Entry 2QJK (X-ray diffraction, 3.10 A resolution); this record covers chains A and F of the 6 polymer chains in the assembly.

== Chain A ==
Molecule: Cytochrome b
Source organism: Rhodobacter sphaeroides
Reference sequence: Q02761 (CYB_RHOSH); numbering as in UniProt (aligned over 3-430)
Chain sequence (428 residues; row label = number of the first residue in the row):
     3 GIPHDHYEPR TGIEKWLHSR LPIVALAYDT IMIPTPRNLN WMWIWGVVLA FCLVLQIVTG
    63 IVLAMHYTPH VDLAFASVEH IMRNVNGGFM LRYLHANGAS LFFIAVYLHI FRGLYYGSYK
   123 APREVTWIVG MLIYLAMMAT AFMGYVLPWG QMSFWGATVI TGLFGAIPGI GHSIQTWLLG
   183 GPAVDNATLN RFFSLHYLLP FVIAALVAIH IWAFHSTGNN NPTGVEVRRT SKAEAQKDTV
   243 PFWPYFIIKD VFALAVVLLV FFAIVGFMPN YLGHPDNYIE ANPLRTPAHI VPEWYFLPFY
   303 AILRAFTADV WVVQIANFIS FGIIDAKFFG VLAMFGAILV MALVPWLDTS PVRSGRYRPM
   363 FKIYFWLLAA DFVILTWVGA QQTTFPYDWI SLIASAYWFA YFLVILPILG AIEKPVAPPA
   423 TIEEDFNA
Construct notes: engineered mutation Arg-287 (Ser in Q02761)
Ion coordination: heme Fe site 1: His-97, His-198; heme Fe site 2: His-111, His-212
Residues lining bound ligands:
  - ANJ ((2R,3S,6S,7R,8R)-3-{[3-(formylamino)-2-hydroxybenzoyl]amino}-8-hexyl-2,6-dimethyl-4,9-dioxo-1,5-dioxonan-7-yl (2S)-2-methylbutanoate): Thr-32, Thr-37, Leu-41, Trp-45, Ile-46, Gly-48, Val-49, Ala-52, Val-56, Val-209, Ala-210, Ile-213, Phe-216, His-217, Asn-221, Phe-244, Phe-248, Ile-249, Asp-252
  - 2-O-octyl-beta-D-glucopyranose (BGL): Val-262, Ile-266, Phe-269, Met-270
  - heme (HEM), molecule 1: Trp-45, Trp-47, Gly-48, Val-49, Leu-51, Ala-52, Phe-104, Val-108, His-111, Ile-112, Arg-114, Ser-120, Arg-125, Thr-128, Trp-129, Gly-132, Met-133, Ile-135, Tyr-136, Met-139, Ile-205, Val-209, His-212, Phe-216, Thr-219, Gly-220, Asn-221, Asn-222
  - heme (HEM), molecule 2: Leu-55, Gln-58, Ile-59, Gly-62, Ile-63, Leu-65, Ala-66, Tyr-69, Val-80, Arg-94, His-97, Ala-98, Ala-101, Phe-104, Thr-142, Ala-143, Gly-146, Tyr-147, Leu-149, Pro-150, Phe-195, His-198, Tyr-199, Pro-202, Ile-205, Tyr-297
  - lauryl oleyl phosphatidyl ethanolamine (LOP; (1R)-2-{[(R)-(2-aminoethoxy)(hydroxy)phosphoryl]oxy}-1-[(dodecanoyloxy)methyl]ethyl (9Z)-octadec-9-enoate): Met-44, Trp-47, Asn-99, Leu-103, Ile-106, Leu-110, Phe-113, Arg-114, Tyr-117, Tyr-118, Val-259, Val-262, Phe-263, Ile-266, Leu-274, Trp-296, Arg-358, Phe-367, Trp-368, Ala-371, Phe-374, Val-375, Thr-378
  - stigmatellin a (SMA): Leu-137, Met-140, Ala-141, Phe-144, Met-145, Tyr-147, Met-154, Gly-158, Val-161, Ile-162, Phe-166, Leu-180, Phe-194, Leu-197, Ile-292, Val-293, Pro-294, Glu-295, Phe-298, Phe-301, Tyr-302, Met-336, Phe-337, Ile-340
Curated features (UniProtKB/Swiss-Prot):
  - binding site (heme b): His-97, His-111, His-198, His-212

== Chain F ==
Molecule: Ubiquinol-cytochrome c reductase iron-sulfur subunit
Source organism: Rhodobacter sphaeroides
Notes: EC 1.10.2.2
Reference sequence: Q02762 (UCRI_RHOSH); residue numbers follow UniProt; this construct covers 9-187
Chain sequence (179 residues; row label = number of the first residue in the row):
     9 GTRRDFLYYA TAGAGAVATG AAVWPLINQM NPSADVQALA SIFVDVSSVE PGVQLTVKFL
    69 GKPIFIRRRT EADIELGRSV QLGQLVDTNA RNANIDAGAE ATDQNRTLDE AGEWLVMWGV
   129 CTHLGCSPIG GVSGDFGGWF CPCHGSHYDS AGRIRKGPAP ENLPIPLAKF IDETTIQLG
Construct notes: engineered mutation Ser-135 (Val in Q02762)
Cystine bridges: Cys-134/Cys-151
Ion coordination: 2Fe-2S cluster Fe: Cys-129, His-131, Cys-149, His-152
Residues lining bound ligands: 2Fe-2S cluster (FES): Cys-129, His-131, Leu-132, Gly-133, Cys-134, Cys-149, Cys-151, His-152, Gly-153, Ser-154, Pro-166
Curated features (UniProtKB/Swiss-Prot):
  - binding site ([2Fe-2S] cluster): Cys-129, His-131, Cys-149, His-152

== Chain A / chain F interface ==
Residue-residue contacts (46):
  Trp-157(A) / Cys-134(F)  hydrophobic
  Thr-160(A) / Leu-132(F)
  Thr-160(A) / Gly-133(F)
  Val-161(A) / Leu-132(F)
  Val-161(A) / Cys-134(F)  hydrophobic
  Gly-164(A) / Leu-132(F)
  Leu-165(A) / Leu-132(F)  hydrophobic
  Thr-178(A) / Pro-40(F)
  Trp-179(A) / Ile-35(F)  hydrogen bond (side chain-backbone)
  Trp-179(A) / Met-38(F)
  Trp-179(A) / Asn-39(F)
  Gly-182(A) / Met-38(F)
  Gly-182(A) / Pro-40(F)
  Gly-182(A) / Val-44(F)
  Gly-183(A) / Pro-40(F)
  Pro-184(A) / Val-44(F)
  Pro-184(A) / Leu-68(F)
  Pro-184(A) / Lys-70(F)
  Ala-185(A) / Leu-68(F)
  Ala-185(A) / Gly-69(F)
  Ala-185(A) / Lys-70(F)
  Arg-193(A) / Met-38(F)  hydrogen bond (side chain-backbone)
  Pro-285(A) / Pro-71(F)
  Leu-286(A) / Thr-64(F)
  Leu-286(A) / Lys-66(F)
  Leu-286(A) / Pro-71(F)  hydrophobic
  Thr-288(A) / Cys-134(F)
  Thr-288(A) / Ser-135(F)  hydrogen bond (side chain-backbone)
  Thr-288(A) / Cys-151(F)
  Pro-289(A) / Pro-150(F)
  Ala-290(A) / Pro-150(F)
  Ile-292(A) / Pro-150(F)
  Ile-292(A) / Cys-151(F)  hydrophobic
  Tyr-302(A) / Cys-151(F)  hydrogen bond (side chain-backbone)
  Tyr-302(A) / His-152(F)
  Leu-305(A) / His-131(F)
  Leu-305(A) / His-152(F)
  Thr-309(A) / Gly-165(F)
  Ala-310(A) / Gly-165(F)
  Asp-327(A) / Pro-168(F)
  Ala-328(A) / Pro-166(F)
  Lys-329(A) / Thr-130(F)  hydrogen bond (side chain-backbone)
  Lys-329(A) / His-131(F)  hydrogen bond (side chain-backbone)
  Lys-329(A) / Pro-166(F)
  Thr-385(A) / His-152(F)
  Thr-385(A) / Gly-153(F)
Also at the interface, not in a pair above, chain A (29 interface residues in all): Arg-306, Phe-308, Asp-311
Also at the interface, not in a pair above, chain F (28 interface residues in all): Ser-41, Val-65, Ile-137, Phe-148

== Summary ==
29 residues of chain A and 28 residues of chain F are in contact; the contacts include 6 hydrogen bonds. Polar
pairs include Trp-179(A)/Ile-35(F), Arg-193(A)/Met-38(F) and Thr-288(A)/Ser-135(F). Chain A binds
2-O-octyl-beta-D-glucopyranose, heme, stigmatellin a, lauryl oleyl phosphatidyl ethanolamine and compound ANJ.
Chain A is Cytochrome b and chain F is Ubiquinol-cytochrome c reductase iron-sulfur subunit, both from
Rhodobacter sphaeroides; the structure, Crystal Structure Analysis of mutant rhodobacter sphaeroides bc1 with
stigmatellin and antimycin, was determined by X-ray diffraction together with 2QJP and 2QJY from the same
study.
